PDB entry 2CEV | X-ray diffraction, 2.15 A resolution | chains B and C of the 3 polymer chains in the assembly

# Chain B (and C)
Molecule: Protein (ARGINASE)
From: Bacillus caldovelox
Notes: EC 3.5.3.1; chain C of this document is another copy of the same molecule, construct and numbering; everything in this record applies to it too
Reference sequence: P53608 (ARGI_BACCD); residue numbers follow UniProt; this construct covers 2-299
Amino-acid sequence (299 residues; each row starts with the number of its first residue):
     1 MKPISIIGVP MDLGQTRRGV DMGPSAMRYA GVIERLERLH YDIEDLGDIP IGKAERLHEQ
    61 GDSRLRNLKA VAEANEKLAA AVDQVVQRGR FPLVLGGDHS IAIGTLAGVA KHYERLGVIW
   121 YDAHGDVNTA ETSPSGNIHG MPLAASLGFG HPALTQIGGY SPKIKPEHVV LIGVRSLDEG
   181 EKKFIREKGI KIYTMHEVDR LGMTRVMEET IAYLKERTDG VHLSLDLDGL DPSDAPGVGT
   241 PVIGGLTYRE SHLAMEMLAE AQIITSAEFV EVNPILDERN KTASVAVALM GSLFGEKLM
Not modelled in the structure: 1
Metal / ion sites: Mn2+ site 1: His-99, Asp-122, Asp-126, Asp-226; Mn2+ site 2: Asp-122, His-124, Asp-226, Asp-228
Residues lining bound ligands:
  - guanidine (GAI), molecule 1: Met-195, His-196, Asp-199
  - guanidine (GAI), molecule 2: Arg-249, His-252, Leu-253, Glu-256, Leu-298
Curated features (UniProtKB/Swiss-Prot):
  - binding site (Mn(2+)): His-99, Asp-122, His-124, Asp-126, Asp-226, Asp-228
  - binding site (substrate): His-124 to Asn-128, Ser-135 to Asn-137, Asp-178, Thr-240, Glu-271

# Chain B / chain C interface
Pairs across the interface (31):
  Thr-204(B) / Asp-199(C)
  Thr-204(B) / Arg-200(C)  hydrogen bond (side chain-backbone)
  Tyr-248(B) / Ile-243(C)
  Tyr-248(B) / Gly-244(C)
  Arg-249(B) / Met-195(C)
  Arg-249(B) / Val-198(C)
  Arg-249(B) / Asp-199(C)  salt bridge
  Arg-249(B) / Gly-244(C)
  Arg-249(B) / Gly-245(C)  hydrogen bond (side chain-backbone)
  Arg-249(B) / Leu-246(C)
  Arg-249(B) / Thr-247(C)
  Arg-249(B) / Glu-250(C)  salt bridge
  Leu-253(B) / His-196(C)
  Leu-253(B) / Asp-199(C)
  Leu-253(B) / Arg-200(C)
  Glu-256(B) / His-196(C)  salt bridge
  Met-257(B) / Arg-200(C)
  Glu-260(B) / Arg-200(C)  salt bridge
  Lys-297(B) / Lys-182(C)  hydrogen bond (backbone-side chain)
  Leu-298(B) / Val-174(C)
  Leu-298(B) / Arg-175(C)
  Leu-298(B) / Leu-177(C)
  Leu-298(B) / Lys-182(C)
  Leu-298(B) / Thr-194(C)
  Leu-298(B) / Met-195(C)
  Leu-298(B) / His-196(C)
  Met-299(B) / Leu-177(C)  hydrophobic
  Met-299(B) / Lys-182(C)  hydrogen bond (backbone-side chain)
  Met-299(B) / Ile-185(C)  hydrophobic
  Met-299(B) / Arg-186(C)
  Met-299(B) / Thr-194(C)
Also at the interface, not in a pair above, chain C (19 interface residues in all): Ile-192

# Overview
10 residues of chain B and 19 residues of chain C are in contact; the contacts include 4 hydrogen bonds and 4
salt bridges. Polar pairs include Arg-249(B)/Asp-199(C), Arg-249(B)/Glu-250(C) and Glu-256(B)/His-196(C).
Chain B binds guanidine.
Both chains are Protein (ARGINASE) (Bacillus caldovelox). Entry 2CEV (Arginase from bacillus caldevelox,
native structure at ph 8.5) was determined by X-ray diffraction (same publication as 1CEV, 3CEV, 4CEV and
5CEV).
